PDB entry 6M12 | X-ray diffraction, 2.40 A resolution | chains a and b

# Chain a (and b)
Name: Ribonuclease L
From: Sus scrofa
Notes: chain b of this document is another copy of the same molecule, construct and numbering; everything in this record applies to it too
Reference sequence: A5H025 (A5H025_PIG); residues 21-732 here = UniProt positions 21-732
Amino-acid sequence (717 residues; numbered 16 to 732; the number before each row is that of its first residue):
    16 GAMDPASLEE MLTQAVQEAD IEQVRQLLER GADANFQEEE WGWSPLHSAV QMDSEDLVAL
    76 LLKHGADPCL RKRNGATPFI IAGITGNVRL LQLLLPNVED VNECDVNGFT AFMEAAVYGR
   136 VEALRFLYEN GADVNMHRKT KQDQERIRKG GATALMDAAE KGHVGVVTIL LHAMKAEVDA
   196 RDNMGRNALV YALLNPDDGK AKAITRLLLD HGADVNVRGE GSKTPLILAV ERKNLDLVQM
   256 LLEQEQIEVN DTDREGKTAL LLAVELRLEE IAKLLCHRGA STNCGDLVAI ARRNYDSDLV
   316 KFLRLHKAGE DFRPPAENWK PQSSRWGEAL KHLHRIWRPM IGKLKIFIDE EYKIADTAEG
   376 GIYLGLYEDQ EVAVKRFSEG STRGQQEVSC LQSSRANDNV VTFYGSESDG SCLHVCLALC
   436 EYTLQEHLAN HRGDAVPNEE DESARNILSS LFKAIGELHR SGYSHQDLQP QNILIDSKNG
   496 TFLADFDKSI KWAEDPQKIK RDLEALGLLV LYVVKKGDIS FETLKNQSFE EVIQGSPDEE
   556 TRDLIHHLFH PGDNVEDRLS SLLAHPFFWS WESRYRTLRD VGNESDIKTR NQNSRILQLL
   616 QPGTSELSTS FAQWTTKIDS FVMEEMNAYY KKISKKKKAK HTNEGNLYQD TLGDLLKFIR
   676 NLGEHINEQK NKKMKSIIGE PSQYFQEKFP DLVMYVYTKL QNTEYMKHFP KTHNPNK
Disordered / not traced: 16-21, 323-328, 618-619, 645-661, 728-732 (chain b: 16-23, 46, 620-621, 645-660, 727-732)
Construct notes: expression tag (16-20)
Small-molecule neighbours:
  - 2'-5'-oligoadenylate trimer (25L; [[(2R,3R,4R,5R)-5-(6-aminopurin-9-yl)-4-[[(2R,3R,4R,5R)-5-(6-aminopurin-9-yl)-4-[[(2R,3S,4R,5R)-5-(6-aminopurin-9-yl)-3,4-dihydroxy-oxolan-2-yl]methoxy-hydroxy-phosphoryl]oxy-3-hydroxy-oxolan-2-yl]methoxy-hydroxy-phosphoryl]oxy-3-hydroxy-oxolan-2-yl]methoxy-hydroxy-phosphoryl] phosphono hydrogen phosphate), molecule 1: Gln-32, Glu-53, Trp-56, Trp-58, Ser-63, Gln-66, Lys-87, Asn-89, Ile-99, Asp-120, Asn-122, Phe-124, Glu-129, Val-132, Tyr-133, Arg-153, Lys-164, Gly-165
  - 2'-5'-oligoadenylate trimer (25L), molecule 2: Arg-307, Arg-308, Tyr-310, Arg-353, Phe-362
  - J60 (5-[(E)-(5-chloro-2-oxo-1,2-dihydro-3H-indol-3-ylidene)methyl]-N-[2-(diethylamino)ethyl]-2,4-dimethyl-1H-pyrrole-3-carboxamide): Arg-340, Trp-341, Ile-369, Ala-370, Ile-377, Ala-388, Lys-390, Glu-402, Val-416, Leu-432, Ala-433, Cys-435, Glu-436, Thr-438, Glu-441, Gln-486, Leu-489, Ala-499, Asp-500

# How chain a and chain b interact
Contacting residue pairs - 115 pairs, chain a then chain b:
  Gln-32(a) with Arg-307(b), hydrogen bond; Arg-319(b), hydrogen bond
  Glu-55(a) with His-347(b), salt bridge; Ile-351(b)
  Trp-56(a) with Phe-362(b), hydrophobic
  Trp-58(a) with Tyr-310(b)
  Gln-66(a) with Arg-307(b), hydrogen bond (side chain-backbone); Tyr-310(b); Ser-312(b), hydrogen bond (backbone-side chain)
  Met-67(a) with Ser-312(b); Lys-316(b), hydrogen bond (backbone-side chain)
  Asp-68(a) with Lys-316(b), hydrogen bond (backbone-side chain)
  Lys-87(a) with Tyr-310(b)
  Arg-88(a) with Phe-362(b); Glu-366(b), salt bridge
  Ile-96(a) with Tyr-310(b)
  Ile-99(a) with Tyr-310(b), hydrophobic
  Tyr-133(a) with Tyr-310(b)
  Lys-156(a) with Ile-363(b), hydrogen bond (side chain-backbone)
  Asp-158(a) with Lys-368(b), salt bridge; Gly-375(b); Gly-376(b); Tyr-378(b), hydrogen bond
  Gln-159(a) with Ile-363(b); Arg-391(b)
  Arg-161(a) with Thr-372(b), hydrogen bond (side chain-backbone); Ala-373(b), hydrogen bond (side chain-backbone)
  Ile-162(a) with Glu-374(b); Gly-375(b); Arg-391(b); Phe-392(b); Ser-393(b); Cys-427(b), hydrophobic
  Lys-164(a) with Asp-424(b), salt bridge; Ser-426(b), hydrogen bond
  Met-199(a) with Ser-426(b)
  Arg-201(a) with Ser-426(b)
  Glu-235(a) with Glu-394(b); Gly-425(b)
  Gly-236(a) with Glu-394(b), hydrogen bond (backbone-side chain)
  Arg-269(a) with Glu-394(b), salt bridge
  Arg-282(a) with Tyr-133(b)
  Arg-307(a) with Gln-32(b); Gln-66(b), hydrogen bond (backbone-side chain)
  Asn-309(a) with Tyr-133(b)
  Tyr-310(a) with Trp-58(b); Gln-66(b); Lys-87(b); Ile-99(b), hydrophobic; Tyr-133(b)
  Ser-312(a) with Gln-66(b)
  Lys-316(a) with Met-67(b), hydrogen bond (side chain-backbone)
  Arg-319(a) with Gln-32(b), hydrogen bond (side chain-backbone); Met-67(b)
  His-347(a) with Glu-55(b), salt bridge
  Ile-351(a) with Glu-55(b)
  Lys-358(a) with Ser-421(b), hydrogen bond (side chain-backbone)
  Phe-362(a) with Trp-56(b), hydrophobic
  Ile-363(a) with Lys-156(b), hydrogen bond (backbone-side chain)
  Asp-364(a) with Arg-88(b), salt bridge
  Glu-366(a) with Arg-88(b), salt bridge
  Lys-368(a) with Asp-158(b), salt bridge
  Thr-372(a) with Arg-161(b), hydrogen bond (backbone-side chain)
  Ala-373(a) with Arg-161(b)
  Glu-374(a) with Arg-161(b); Ile-162(b)
  Gly-375(a) with Asp-158(b); Ile-162(b)
  Gly-376(a) with Asp-158(b)
  Tyr-378(a) with Asp-158(b), hydrogen bond
  Glu-383(a) with Gln-407(b), hydrogen bond; Arg-410(b), salt bridge
  Gln-385(a) with Gln-407(b), hydrogen bond (side chain-backbone)
  Arg-391(a) with Gln-159(b), hydrogen bond; Ile-162(b)
  Phe-392(a) with Ile-162(b)
  Ser-393(a) with Ile-162(b); Met-199(b)
  Glu-394(a) with Glu-235(b); Gly-236(b), hydrogen bond (side chain-backbone); Arg-269(b), salt bridge
  Gln-407(a) with Glu-383(b), hydrogen bond; Gln-385(b), hydrogen bond (backbone-side chain)
  Ser-408(a) with Gln-385(b)
  Arg-410(a) with Glu-383(b), salt bridge; Arg-410(b); Thr-417(b); Tyr-419(b), hydrogen bond (side chain-backbone)
  Asp-413(a) with Asp-413(b)
  Thr-417(a) with Arg-410(b)
  Tyr-419(a) with Arg-410(b), hydrogen bond (backbone-side chain)
  Ser-421(a) with Lys-358(b), hydrogen bond (backbone-side chain)
  Asp-424(a) with Lys-164(b), salt bridge
  Gly-425(a) with Arg-201(b); Glu-235(b)
  Ser-426(a) with Lys-164(b), hydrogen bond; Arg-201(b)
  Cys-427(a) with Ile-162(b), hydrophobic
  Arg-475(a) with Lys-493(b)
  Lys-493(a) with Glu-472(b), salt bridge
  Arg-591(a) with Arg-591(b)
  Asp-595(a) with Arg-591(b), salt bridge
  Asn-598(a) with Glu-679(b), hydrogen bond (side chain-backbone)
  Ser-600(a) with Asn-682(b), hydrogen bond (side chain-backbone); Glu-683(b)
  Lys-603(a) with Glu-679(b); Glu-683(b), salt bridge
  Arg-675(a) with Glu-679(b), salt bridge
  Glu-679(a) with Asn-598(b), hydrogen bond (backbone-side chain); Lys-603(b); Arg-675(b), salt bridge; Glu-679(b)
  Asn-682(a) with Ser-600(b), hydrogen bond (backbone-side chain)
  Glu-683(a) with Lys-603(b), salt bridge
  Lys-726(a) with Glu-587(b)
Also at the interface, not in a pair above, chain a (81 interface residues in all): Arg-163, Gly-234, Arg-350, Tyr-382, Gly-395, Gln-400, Phe-418, Glu-472
Also at the interface, not in a pair above, chain b (80 interface residues in all): Asp-68, Ile-96, Thr-100, Arg-163, Arg-282, Asn-309, Asp-364, Asp-371, Tyr-382, Gly-395, Ser-408, Phe-418, Ser-423, Asp-595

# In short
81 residues of chain a and 80 residues of chain b are in contact; the contacts include 33 hydrogen bonds and
19 salt bridges. Polar pairs include Glu-55(a)/His-347(b), Arg-88(a)/Glu-366(b) and Asp-158(a)/Lys-368(b).
Ligands of chain a: compound J60 and 2'-5'-oligoadenylate trimer.
Chain a and chain b are both Ribonuclease L (Sus scrofa); the structure, Crystal Structure of Rnase L in
complex with SU11652, was determined by X-ray diffraction (same publication as 6M11 and 6M13).
